PDB entry 6N07 | electron microscopy, 3.60 A resolution | chains A and HF of the 42 polymer chains in the assembly

Chain A:
Molecule: Microcompartments protein
Organism: Haliangium ochraceum
UniProtKB: D0LID6 (D0LID6_HALO1); residues 1-205 here = UniProt positions 1-205
Amino-acid sequence (205 residues; row label = number of the first residue in the row):
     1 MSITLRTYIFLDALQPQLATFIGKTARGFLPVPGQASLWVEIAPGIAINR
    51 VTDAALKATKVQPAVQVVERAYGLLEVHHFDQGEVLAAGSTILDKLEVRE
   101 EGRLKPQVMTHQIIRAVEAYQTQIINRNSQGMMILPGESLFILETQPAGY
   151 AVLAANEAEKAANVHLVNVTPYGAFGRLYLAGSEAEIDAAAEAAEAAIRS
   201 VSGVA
Not modelled in the structure: 1-3

Chain HF:
Molecule: Microcompartments protein
Organism: Haliangium ochraceum (strain DSM 14365 / JCM 11303 / SMP-2)
UniProtKB: D0LID5 (D0LID5_HALO1); numbering as in UniProt (aligned over 1-99)
Amino-acid sequence (99 residues; each row starts with the number of its first residue):
     1 MADALGMIEVRGFVGMVEAADAMVKAAKVELIGYEKTGGGYVTAVVRGDV
    51 AAVKAATEAGQRAAERVGEVVAVHVIPRPHVNVDAALPLGRTPGMDKSA
Not modelled in the structure: 1, 94-99
Curated features (UniProtKB/Swiss-Prot):
  - mutagenesis: Lys28 (K28A: Forms larger hexamer patches, increases hexamer stacking), Arg78 (R78A: Forms smaller hexamer patches)

Chain A / chain HF interface:
Contacting residue pairs (6):
  Arg115(A) with Ala26(HF); Ala55(HF)
  Ala116(A) with Ala26(HF); Ala27(HF)
  Glu184(A) with Ala51(HF)
  Ala185(A) with Ala51(HF)
Also at the interface, not in a pair above, chain A (5 interface residues in all): Glu118
Also at the interface, not in a pair above, chain HF (6 interface residues in all): Lys25, Ala52

In short:
5 residues of chain A face 6 of chain HF across their interface. UniProt lists 2 mutagenesis sites on chain
HF.
Here chain A is Microcompartments protein (Haliangium ochraceum) and chain HF is Microcompartments protein
(Haliangium ochraceum (strain DSM 14365 / JCM 11303 / SMP-2)). Entry 6N07 (Structure of the HO BMC shell:
BMC-TD focused map, open inner pore, compacted shell) was determined by electron microscopy (same publication
as 6MZU, 6MZV, 6MZX, 6MZY, 6N06, 6N09, 6N0F and 6N0G).
